7PIT - chains k and 3 of the 56 polymer chains in the assembly; structure by electron microscopy, 5.70 A resolution (low resolution: residue-level contacts below are approximate; hydrogen-bond / salt-bridge calls are withheld).

== Chain k ==
Protein: 50S ribosomal protein L15
From: Mycoplasma pneumoniae M129
UniProtKB: Q50300 (RL15_MYCPN); residues 1-151 here = UniProt positions 1-151
Chain sequence (151 residues; each row starts with the number of its first residue):
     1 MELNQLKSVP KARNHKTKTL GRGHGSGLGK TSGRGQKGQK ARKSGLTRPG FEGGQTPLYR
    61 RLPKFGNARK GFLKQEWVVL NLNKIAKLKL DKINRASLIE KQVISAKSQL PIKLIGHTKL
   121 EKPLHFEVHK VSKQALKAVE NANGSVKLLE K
Disordered / not traced: 1-2, 151

== Chain 3 ==
Molecule: 23S ribosomal RNA
From: Mycoplasma pneumoniae M129
Sequence (2907 nucleotides; row label = number of the first residue in the row):
     1 UACAAUAAGU UACUAAGGGC UUAUGGUGGA UGCCUUGGCA CUAAUAGGCG AUGAAGGACG
    61 UGUUAACCUG CGAUAAGCUU CGGGUAGGUG GUAAGAACCU CAGAUCCGGA GAUUUCCGAA
   121 UGGAGCAAUC CGGUAGUUGG AAACAGCUAU CAUUAAUUGA UGAAUAAAUA GUCAAUUAAA
   181 GCAAUACGUG GUGAAGUGAA ACAUCUCAGU AGCCACAGGA AAAGAAAACG AAUGUGAUUC
   241 CGUGUGUAGU GGCGAGCGAA AGCGGAACAG GCCAAACUUA UCAUUAGAUA GGGGUUGUAG
   301 GGCUUGCAAU GUGGACUUGA AAACGAUAGA AGAAGCUGUU GGAAAGCAGC GCGCAAAAGG
   361 GUGAUAGCCC CGUAUUUGAA AUUGUUUUCA UACCUAGCGA GAUCCCUGAG UAGCUCGGAA
   421 AACGUUAUUU UGAGUGAAUC UGCCCAGACC AUUGGGUAAG CCUAAAUACU AAUUAGUGAC
   481 CGAUAGCGAA ACAGUACCGU GAGGGAAAGG UGAAAAGAAC CCAGAGAUGG GAGUGAAAUA
   541 GAUUCUGAAA CCAUAUGCCU ACAACGUGUC AGAGCACAUU AAUGUGUGAU GGCGUGCGUU
   601 UUGAAGUAUG AGCCGGCGAG UUAUGAUAGC AAGCGUUAGU UAACCAGGAG AUGGGGAGCU
   661 GUAGCGAAAG CGAGUUUUAA AAGAGCGUUU GUUUGUUAUU AUAGACCCGA AACGGGUUGA
   721 GCUAGUCAUG AGCAGGUUGA AGGUUGAGUA ACAUCAACUG GAGGACCGAA CCGACUCUCG
   781 UUGAAACGAU AGCGGAUGAC UUGUGAUUAG GGGUGAAAUU CCAAUCGAAA UCCGUGAUAG
   841 CUGGUUCUCG UCGAAAUAGC UUUAAGGCUA GCGUGAGAUC ACAAAUAAGU GGAGGUAAAG
   901 CUACUGAAUG UAUGAUGGCG CCACCUAGGC GUACUGAAUA CAAUUAAACU CUGAAUGCCA
   961 UUUAUUUUAU UCUCGCAGUC AGACAGUGGG GGAUAAGCUU CAUUGUCAAG AGGGGAAGAG
  1021 CCCAGAUCAU UAAAUAAGGU CCCCAAAAUA UACUAAGUGG AAAAGGAUGU GAAAGUGCUA
  1081 AAACAGCAAG GAUGUUGGCU UAGAAGCAGC CAUCGUUUAA AGAGUGCGUA ACAGCUCACU
  1141 UGUCGAGUGU UUUUGCGCCG AAGAUGUAAC GGGGCUAAGU AUAUUACCGA AUUUAUGGAU
  1201 AAGAUUUAUA UCUUGUGGUA GACGAGCGUU GUAUUGGAGU UGAAGUCAAA GCGUGAGCAU
  1261 UGGUGGAUCC AAUACAAGUG AGAAUGCCGG CAUGAGUAAC GCUUGGGAGU GAGAAUCUCC
  1321 CAAACCGAUU GACUAAGGUU UCCUGGACCA GGGUCGUCCU UCCAGGGUUA GUCUGGACCU
  1381 AAGCUGAGGC UGAAAAGCGU AGGCGAUGGA CAACAGGUUA AUAUUCCUGU ACUUACAGUU
  1441 AGACUGAUGG AGUGACAAAG AAGGUUUUCC ACCCCCAUAA UUGGAUUUGG GGAUAAAUCA
  1501 UAAGGUGGUA CAAUAGGCAA AUCCGUUGUG CAUAACAUUG AGUGAUGAUG UCGAGUGAAU
  1561 GAGUGAUCAA GUAGCGAAGG UGGUAUUAAU CAUGCUUUCA AGAAAAGCUU CUAGGGUUAA
  1621 UCUAGCUGUA ACCAGUACCG AGAACGAACA CACGUAGUCA AGGAGAGGAU CCUAAGGUUA
  1681 GCGAGUGAAC UAUAGCCAAG GAACUCUGCA AAUUAACCCC GUAAGUUAGC GAGAAGGGGU
  1741 GCUUAUGUAA AAGUAAGCCG CAGUGAAGAA CGAGGGGGGA CUGUUUAACU AAAACACAAC
  1801 UCUAUGCCAA ACCGUAAGGU GAUGUAUAUG GGGUGACACC UGCCCAGUGC UGGAAGGUUA
  1861 AAGAAGGAGG UUAGCGCAAG CGAAGCUUUU AACUGAAGCC CCAGUGAACG GCGGCCGUAA
  1921 CUAUAACGGU CCUAAGGUAG CGAAAUUCCU AGUCGGGUAA AUUCCGUCCC GCUUGAAUGG
  1981 UGUAACCAUC UCUUGACUGU CUCGGCUAUA GACUCGGUGA AAUCCAGGUA CGGGUGAAGA
  2041 CACCCGUUAG GCGCAACGGG ACGGAAAGAC CCCGUGAAGC UUUACUGUAG CUUAAUAUUG
  2101 AUCAGGACAU UAUCAUGUAG AGAAUAGGUA GGAGCAAUCG AUGCAAGUUC GCUAGGACUU
  2161 GUUGAUGCGA AAGGUGGAAU ACUACCCUUG GUUGUGUGCU GUUCUAAUUG GUAACUGUUA
  2221 UCCAGUUUCA AGACAGUGUU AGGUGGGCAG UUUGACUGGG GCGGUCGCCU CCUAAAAGGU
  2281 AACGGAGGCG UACAAAGGUA CCUUCAGUAC GGUUGGAAAU CGUAUGUAGA GUGUAAUGGU
  2341 GUAAGGGUGC UUGACUGUGA GACAUACAGG UCGAACAGGU GAGAAAUCAG GUCAUAGUGA
  2401 UCCGGUGGUC CAGUAUGGAA UGGCCAUCGC UCAACGGAUA AAAGCUACUC CGGGGAUAAC
  2461 AGGCUGAUAC UGCCCAAGAG UUCAUAUCGA CGGCAGUGUU UGGCACCUCG AUGUCGACUC
  2521 AUCUCAUCCU CGAGCUGAAG CAGGUUCGAA GGGUUCGGCU GUUCGCCGAU UAAAGAGAUA
  2581 CGUGAGUUGG GUUCAAACCG UCGUGAGACA GGUUGGUCCC UAUCUAUUGU GCCCGUAGGA
  2641 AGAUUGAAGA GUGUUGCUUC UAGUACGAGA GGACCGAAGC GAGGACACCU CUUAUGCUCC
  2701 AGUUGUAGCG CCAGCUGCAC CGCUGGGUAG UAACGUGUCU AUUAGAUAAA CGCUGAAAGC
  2761 AUCUAAGUGU GAAACUAUCU CAAAGAUUAA UCUUCCCAUU UCGCAAGAAA GUAAGAGCCG
  2821 UCAAAGACGA UGACGUUGAU AGGUUACAGG UGUAAGCAUA GUGAUAUGUU GAGCUGAGUA
  2881 AUACUAAUUG CUCGAGGACU UAUUGGA
Disordered / not traced: 1-7, 923-927, 1560-1569, 2901-2907

== How chain k and chain 3 interact ==
Residue-residue contacts - 140 pairs, chain k then chain 3:
  Gln-5(k) with U1234(3); U1273(3)
  Leu-6(k) with U1235(3); U1273(3)
  Lys-7(k) with U1273(3)
  Ser-8(k) with U1273(3); A1274(3)
  Val-9(k) with A1274(3)
  Ala-12(k) with C630(3)
  Arg-13(k) with G695(3); U696(3)
  His-15(k) with G629(3); U697(3); G1224(3)
  Lys-16(k) with G1224(3); A1225(3)
  Thr-17(k) with U697(3); A698(3)
  Lys-18(k) with A698(3); U699(3); A1222(3); C1223(3)
  Leu-20(k) with G620(3); U846(3)
  Gly-21(k) with G620(3); U845(3); U846(3)
  Arg-22(k) with G620(3); U846(3); G1280(3)
  Gly-23(k) with U846(3)
  His-24(k) with U846(3); A1220(3); G1221(3)
  Ser-26(k) with U848(3)
  Leu-28(k) with A1222(3)
  Lys-30(k) with G620(3); U845(3)
  Thr-31(k) with G1221(3)
  Ser-32(k) with G1221(3); A1222(3)
  Gly-33(k) with A977(3); G978(3); G1221(3)
  Arg-34(k) with C706(3); G978(3)
  Gly-35(k) with G978(3)
  Gln-36(k) with U979(3)
  Lys-37(k) with U601(3); A865(3); G866(3); A2456(3)
  Gly-38(k) with G866(3); G867(3)
  Gln-39(k) with A200(3); G840(3); G866(3); G867(3)
  Lys-40(k) with G867(3); C868(3)
  Arg-42(k) with C706(3); G840(3); C841(3); U842(3)
  Lys-43(k) with G704(3); A705(3); C707(3)
  Ser-44(k) with A705(3)
  Leu-46(k) with U700(3)
  Arg-48(k) with A199(3); A200(3); G254(3); A255(3)
  Phe-51(k) with A200(3)
  Glu-52(k) with G867(3); C868(3)
  Gly-53(k) with U861(3); G866(3); G867(3)
  Gly-54(k) with U861(3)
  Gln-55(k) with C860(3); U861(3); A2366(3); G2436(3)
  Thr-56(k) with G2436(3); G2437(3)
  Tyr-59(k) with A255(3)
  Arg-60(k) with G254(3); U2401(3)
  Arg-61(k) with A2368(3); A2400(3); U2401(3); G2436(3)
  Leu-62(k) with U2401(3)
  Pro-63(k) with U2401(3); C2402(3)
  Lys-64(k) with C253(3); C2402(3); C2403(3)
  Phe-65(k) with A667(3)
  Gly-66(k) with G2423(3); C2424(3)
  Asn-67(k) with G249(3); G2423(3)
  Ala-68(k) with A668(3)
  Arg-69(k) with G249(3); A2412(3); G2413(3)
  Lys-70(k) with G249(3); U250(3); U2414(3)
  Gly-71(k) with A248(3); G249(3)
  Phe-72(k) with A248(3); U2414(3); A2415(3)
  Leu-73(k) with A248(3)
  Val-79(k) with G672(3)
  Asn-81(k) with A663(3)
  Lys-84(k) with U637(3); U662(3)
  Ile-85(k) with U637(3)
  Lys-87(k) with U637(3)
  Leu-88(k) with U637(3)
  Gln-102(k) with U640(3)
  Val-103(k) with U637(3)
  Ser-105(k) with A657(3)
  Lys-107(k) with A657(3)
  Ile-115(k) with A663(3); G672(3); A673(3)
  Gly-116(k) with A663(3)
  His-117(k) with A673(3)
  Lys-130(k) with C671(3)
  Ser-132(k) with G672(3); A673(3)
  Lys-133(k) with C671(3); G672(3)
  Gln-134(k) with A673(3); G674(3)
Other interface residues (no listed pair), chain k (76 interface residues in all): Lys-11, Pro-49, Trp-77, Asn-83
Other interface residues (no listed pair), chain 3 (87 interface residues in all): A231, G264, A631, U636, G658, G661, A701, U702, G843, C980, A981, U1279, G2422

== In short ==
76 residues of chain k face 87 of chain 3 across their interface.
Chain k is 50S ribosomal protein L15 and chain 3 is 23S ribosomal RNA, both from Mycoplasma pneumoniae M129;
the structure, 70S ribosome with EF-G, A/P- and P/E-site tRNAs in pseudouridimycin-treated Mycoplasma
pneumoniae cells, was determined by electron microscopy together with 7OOC, 7OOD, 7P6Z, 7PAH, 7PAI, 7PAJ and
23 further entries from the same study.
